8EEV - chains A and G of the 12 polymer chains in the assembly; structure by electron microscopy, 3.60 A resolution.

Chain A:
Name: Coat protein
Source organism: Venezuelan equine encephalitis virus
UniProtKB: P05674 (POLS_EEVV8); residues -811 to 442 here correspond to UniProt positions 1-1254 (UniProt number = residue number + 812)
Chain sequence (1254 residues; row label = number of the first residue in the row; numbers below 1 keep their minus sign (Met-811 is residue -811)):
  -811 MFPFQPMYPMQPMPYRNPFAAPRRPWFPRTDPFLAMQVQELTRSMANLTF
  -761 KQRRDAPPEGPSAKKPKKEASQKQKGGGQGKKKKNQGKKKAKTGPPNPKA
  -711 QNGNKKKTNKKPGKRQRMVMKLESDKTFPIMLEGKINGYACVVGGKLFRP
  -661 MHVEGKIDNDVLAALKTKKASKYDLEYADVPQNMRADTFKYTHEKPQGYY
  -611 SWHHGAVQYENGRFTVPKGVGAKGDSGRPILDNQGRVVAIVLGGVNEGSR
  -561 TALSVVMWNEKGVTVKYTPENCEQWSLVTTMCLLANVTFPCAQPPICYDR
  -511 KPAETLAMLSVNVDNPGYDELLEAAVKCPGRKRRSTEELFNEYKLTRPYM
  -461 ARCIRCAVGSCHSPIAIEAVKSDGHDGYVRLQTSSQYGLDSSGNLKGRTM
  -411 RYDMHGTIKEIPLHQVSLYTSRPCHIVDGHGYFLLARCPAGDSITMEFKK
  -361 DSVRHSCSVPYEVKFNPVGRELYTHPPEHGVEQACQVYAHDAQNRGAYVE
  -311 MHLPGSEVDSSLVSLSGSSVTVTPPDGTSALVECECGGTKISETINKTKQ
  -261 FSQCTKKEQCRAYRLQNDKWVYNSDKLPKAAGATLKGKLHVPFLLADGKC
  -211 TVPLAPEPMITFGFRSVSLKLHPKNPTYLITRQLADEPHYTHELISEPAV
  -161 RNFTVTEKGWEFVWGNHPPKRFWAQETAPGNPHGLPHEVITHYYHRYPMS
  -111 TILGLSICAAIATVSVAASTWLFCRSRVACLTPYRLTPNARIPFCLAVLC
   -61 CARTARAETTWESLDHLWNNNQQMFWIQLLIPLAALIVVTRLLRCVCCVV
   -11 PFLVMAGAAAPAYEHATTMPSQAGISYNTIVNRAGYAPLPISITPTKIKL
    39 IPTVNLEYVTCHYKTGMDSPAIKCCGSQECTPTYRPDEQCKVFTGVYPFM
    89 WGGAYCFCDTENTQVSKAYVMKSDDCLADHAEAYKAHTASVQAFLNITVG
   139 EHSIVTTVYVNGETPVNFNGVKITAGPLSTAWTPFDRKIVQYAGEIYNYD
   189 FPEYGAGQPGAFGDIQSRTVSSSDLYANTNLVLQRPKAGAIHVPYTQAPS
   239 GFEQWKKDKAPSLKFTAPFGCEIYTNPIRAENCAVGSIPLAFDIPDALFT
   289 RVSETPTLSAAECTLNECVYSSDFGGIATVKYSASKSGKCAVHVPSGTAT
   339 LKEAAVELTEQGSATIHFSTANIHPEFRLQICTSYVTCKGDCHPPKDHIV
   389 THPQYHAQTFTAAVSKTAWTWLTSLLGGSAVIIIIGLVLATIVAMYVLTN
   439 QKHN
Not modelled in the structure: -811 to 0, 402-442
Disulfides: Cys49-Cys114, Cys62-Cys94, Cys63-Cys96, Cys68-Cys78, Cys259-Cys271, Cys301-Cys376, Cys306-Cys380, Cys328-Cys370
Curated features (UniProtKB/Swiss-Prot):
  - region: Met-811 to Phe-779 (Necessary for nucleocapsid assembly and virus assembly), Phe-779 to Lys-744 (Host transcription inhibition), Ala-721 to Thr-685 (Binding to the viral RNA), Pro-700 to Lys-686 (Ribosome-binding), Ser-536 to Val-525 (Functions as an uncleaved signal peptide for the precursor of protein E3/E2), Val84 to Thr101 (E1 fusion peptide loop)
  - motif: Leu-771 to Leu-764 (Supraphysiological nuclear export signal), Lys-748 to Lys-744 (Nuclear localization signal)
  - active site (Charge relay system): His-660, Asp-638, Ser-586
  - site: Tyr-612 (Involved in dimerization of the capsid protein), Asn-579 (Involved in dimerization of the capsid protein), Trp-537, Ser-536 (Cleavage), Arg-478, Ser-477 (Cleavage), Tyr-434 (Interaction with host receptor LDLRAD3), Val-385 (Interaction with host receptor LDLRAD3), Val-325 (Interaction with host receptor LDLRAD3), Ala-323 (Interaction with host receptor LDLRAD3), His-322 (Interaction with host receptor LDLRAD3), Ala-216 (Interaction with host receptor LDLRAD3), Ala-55, Glu-54 (Cleavage), Ala0, Tyr1 (Cleavage)
  - modified residue: Thr-719 (Phosphothreonine), Thr-704 (Phosphothreonine), Ser-688 (Phosphoserine), Thr-685 (Phosphothreonine)
  - lipidation (S-palmitoyl cysteine): Cys-82, Cys-62, Cys-61
  - glycosylation (N-linked (GlcNAc...) asparagine): Asn-526, Asn-266, Asn-160, Asn134

Chain G:
Name: Coat protein
Source organism: Venezuelan equine encephalitis virus
UniProtKB: P05674 (POLS_EEVV8); residues -333 to 920 here correspond to UniProt positions 1-1254 (UniProt number = residue number + 334)
Chain sequence (1254 residues; numbered -333 to 920; the number before each row is that of its first residue; numbers below 1 keep their minus sign (Met-333 is residue -333)):
  -333 MFPFQPMYPMQPMPYRNPFAAPRRPWFPRTDPFLAMQVQELTRSMANLTF
  -283 KQRRDAPPEGPSAKKPKKEASQKQKGGGQGKKKKNQGKKKAKTGPPNPKA
  -233 QNGNKKKTNKKPGKRQRMVMKLESDKTFPIMLEGKINGYACVVGGKLFRP
  -183 MHVEGKIDNDVLAALKTKKASKYDLEYADVPQNMRADTFKYTHEKPQGYY
  -133 SWHHGAVQYENGRFTVPKGVGAKGDSGRPILDNQGRVVAIVLGGVNEGSR
   -83 TALSVVMWNEKGVTVKYTPENCEQWSLVTTMCLLANVTFPCAQPPICYDR
   -33 KPAETLAMLSVNVDNPGYDELLEAAVKCPGRKRRSTEELFNEYKLTRPYM
    17 ARCIRCAVGSCHSPIAIEAVKSDGHDGYVRLQTSSQYGLDSSGNLKGRTM
    67 RYDMHGTIKEIPLHQVSLYTSRPCHIVDGHGYFLLARCPAGDSITMEFKK
   117 DSVRHSCSVPYEVKFNPVGRELYTHPPEHGVEQACQVYAHDAQNRGAYVE
   167 MHLPGSEVDSSLVSLSGSSVTVTPPDGTSALVECECGGTKISETINKTKQ
   217 FSQCTKKEQCRAYRLQNDKWVYNSDKLPKAAGATLKGKLHVPFLLADGKC
   267 TVPLAPEPMITFGFRSVSLKLHPKNPTYLITRQLADEPHYTHELISEPAV
   317 RNFTVTEKGWEFVWGNHPPKRFWAQETAPGNPHGLPHEVITHYYHRYPMS
   367 TILGLSICAAIATVSVAASTWLFCRSRVACLTPYRLTPNARIPFCLAVLC
   417 CARTARAETTWESLDHLWNNNQQMFWIQLLIPLAALIVVTRLLRCVCCVV
   467 PFLVMAGAAAPAYEHATTMPSQAGISYNTIVNRAGYAPLPISITPTKIKL
   517 IPTVNLEYVTCHYKTGMDSPAIKCCGSQECTPTYRPDEQCKVFTGVYPFM
   567 WGGAYCFCDTENTQVSKAYVMKSDDCLADHAEAYKAHTASVQAFLNITVG
   617 EHSIVTTVYVNGETPVNFNGVKITAGPLSTAWTPFDRKIVQYAGEIYNYD
   667 FPEYGAGQPGAFGDIQSRTVSSSDLYANTNLVLQRPKAGAIHVPYTQAPS
   717 GFEQWKKDKAPSLKFTAPFGCEIYTNPIRAENCAVGSIPLAFDIPDALFT
   767 RVSETPTLSAAECTLNECVYSSDFGGIATVKYSASKSGKCAVHVPSGTAT
   817 LKEAAVELTEQGSATIHFSTANIHPEFRLQICTSYVTCKGDCHPPKDHIV
   867 THPQYHAQTFTAAVSKTAWTWLTSLLGGSAVIIIIGLVLATIVAMYVLTN
   917 QKHN
Not modelled in the structure: -333 to 6, 57-62, 171-233, 344-920
Disulfides: Cys19-Cys123, Cys22-Cys27, Cys90-Cys104, Cys151-Cys266
Curated features (UniProtKB/Swiss-Prot):
  - region: Met-333 to Phe-301 (Necessary for nucleocapsid assembly and virus assembly), Phe-301 to Lys-266 (Host transcription inhibition), Ala-243 to Thr-207 (Binding to the viral RNA), Pro-222 to Lys-208 (Ribosome-binding), Ser-58 to Val-47 (Functions as an uncleaved signal peptide for the precursor of protein E3/E2), Val562 to Thr579 (E1 fusion peptide loop)
  - motif: Leu-293 to Leu-286 (Supraphysiological nuclear export signal), Lys-270 to Lys-266 (Nuclear localization signal)
  - active site (Charge relay system): His-182, Asp-160, Ser-108
  - site: Tyr-134 (Involved in dimerization of the capsid protein), Asn-101 (Involved in dimerization of the capsid protein), Trp-59, Ser-58 (Cleavage), Arg0, Ser1 (Cleavage), Tyr44 (Interaction with host receptor LDLRAD3), Val93 (Interaction with host receptor LDLRAD3), Val153 (Interaction with host receptor LDLRAD3), Ala155 (Interaction with host receptor LDLRAD3), His156 (Interaction with host receptor LDLRAD3), Ala262 (Interaction with host receptor LDLRAD3), Ala423, Glu424 (Cleavage), Ala478, Tyr479 (Cleavage)
  - modified residue: Thr-241 (Phosphothreonine), Thr-226 (Phosphothreonine), Ser-210 (Phosphoserine), Thr-207 (Phosphothreonine)
  - lipidation (S-palmitoyl cysteine): Cys396, Cys416, Cys417
  - glycosylation (N-linked (GlcNAc...) asparagine): Asn-48, Asn212, Asn318, Asn612

How chain A and chain G interact:
Residue-residue contacts (14):
  Gln196(A) with Met275(G)
  Pro197(A) with Met275(G), hydrophobic; His288(G), hydrogen bond (backbone-side chain)
  Gly198(A) with His288(G)
  Asn218(A) with Glu273(G), hydrogen bond (side chain-backbone)
  Gln222(A) with Leu270(G)
  Lys225(A) with Thr267(G), hydrogen bond
  Pro232(A) with His145(G)
  Tyr233(A) with His145(G), hydrogen bond (backbone-side chain)
  Thr234(A) with Leu270(G)
  Gln235(A) with Pro272(G)
  Pro237(A) with His288(G); Pro289(G)
  Gln242(A) with Pro314(G)
Other interface residues (no listed pair), chain A (14 interface residues in all): Val220, Ala236
Other interface residues (no listed pair), chain G (12 interface residues in all): Glu148, Ala271, Pro274

Overview:
14 residues of chain A and 12 residues of chain G are in contact, with 4 hydrogen bonds. Among the polar pairs
are Pro197(A)-His288(G), Asn218(A)-Glu273(G) and Lys225(A)-Thr267(G). UniProt lists 3 active-site residues on
chain A; 3 active-site residues on chain G.
Both chains are Coat protein (Venezuelan equine encephalitis virus). Entry 8EEV (Venezuelan equine
encephalitis virus-like particle in complex with Fab SKT-20) was determined by electron microscopy (same
publication as 8DEE, 8DEF, 8DEQ, 8DUL, 8DUN, 8DWO and 8EEU).
